7SRV - chains C and D of the 6 polymer chains in the assembly; structure by X-ray diffraction, 2.03 A resolution.

Chain C (and D):
Protein: M17 leucyl aminopeptidase
From: Plasmodium falciparum
Notes: EC 3.4.11.1; chain D of this document is another copy of the same molecule, construct and numbering; everything in this record applies to it too
UniProt: Q8IL11 (Q8IL11_PLAF7); residue numbers follow UniProt; this construct covers 85-605
Sequence (527 residues; row label = number of the first residue in the row):
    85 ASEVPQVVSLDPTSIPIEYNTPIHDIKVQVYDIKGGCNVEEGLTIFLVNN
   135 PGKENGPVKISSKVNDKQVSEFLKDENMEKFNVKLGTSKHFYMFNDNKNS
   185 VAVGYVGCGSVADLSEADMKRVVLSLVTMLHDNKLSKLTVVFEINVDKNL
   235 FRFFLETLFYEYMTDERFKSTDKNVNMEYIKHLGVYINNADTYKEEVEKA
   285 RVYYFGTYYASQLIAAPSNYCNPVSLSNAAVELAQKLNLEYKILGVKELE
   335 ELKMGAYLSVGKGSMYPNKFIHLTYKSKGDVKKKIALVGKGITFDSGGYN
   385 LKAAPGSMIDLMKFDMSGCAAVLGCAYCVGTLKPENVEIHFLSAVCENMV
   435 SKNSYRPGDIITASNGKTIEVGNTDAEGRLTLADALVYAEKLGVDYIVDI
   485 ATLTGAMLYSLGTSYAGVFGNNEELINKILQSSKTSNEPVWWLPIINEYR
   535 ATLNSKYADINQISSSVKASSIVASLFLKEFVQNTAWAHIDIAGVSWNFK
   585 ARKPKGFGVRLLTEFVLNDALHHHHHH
Unresolved in the structure: 85, 390, 611 (chain D: 85-94, 256-258, 604-611)
Sequence notes: conflict Q152 (Asn in Q8IL11), Q515 (Asn in Q8IL11), Q546 (Asn in Q8IL11); expression tag (606-611)
Metal / ion sites: Ca2+ site 1: N133, E227; Zn2+ site 1: D379, D394, D459, E461; Zn2+ site 2: D394, M396, D399; Ca2+ site 2 near T486 (its only coordinating residue here); Ca2+ site 3 near E564 (its only coordinating residue here); Ca2+ site 4: H606 (shared with 1 residue of chain E)
Residues lining bound ligands: carbonate ion (CO3): D459, A460, E461, G462, R463, L487
UniProt features mapped onto this chain:
  - region: N384 to S401 (L13 loop)
  - active site: K386, R463
  - binding site (a peptide): K374, D379, K386, D399, D459
  - binding site (Zn(2+)): K374, D379, D394, M396, D399, D459, E461
  - site: K386 (Essential for hexamer stabilization)
  - mutagenesis: D379 (D379A: 6.5-fold reduction in catalytic efficiency in the presence of Co(2+); 854-fold reduction in catalytic efficiency in the presence of Mn(2+); substrate affinity is slightly reduced ...), K386 (K386A: 100-fold decrease in catalytic efficiency. 2-fold decrease in substrate affinity. Loss of hexamer formation with formation of dimers and trimers), A387 (A387P: 16-fold decrease in catalytic efficiency. No effect on hexamer formation), A388 to G390 (8-fold decrease in catalytic efficiency. 3-fold decrease in substrate affinity. No effect on hexamer formation), A388 to P389 (13-fold decrease in catalytic efficiency. 1.5-fold decrease in substrate affinity. No effect on hexamer formation), D394 (D394A: 7.5-fold increase in catalytic efficiency. No effect on hexamer formation. 1.7-fold increase in substrate affinity), E461 (E461L: 6.5-fold reduction in catalytic efficiency in the presence of Co(2+); 854-fold reduction in catalytic efficiency in the presence of Mn(2+); substrate affinity is slightly reduced ...), W525 (W525A: Loss of catalytic activity and impairs oligomerization; when associated with A-533), Y533 (Y533A: Loss of catalytic activity and impairs oligomerization; when associated with A-525)
Reported in the primary citation:
  - mutagenesis - D394A (10-fold): increased catalytic activity
  - catalytic residues: K386 (citing earlier work)
  - mutagenesis - K386A, A387P: decreased catalytic activity
  - mutagenesis - K386A: unchanged stability

How chain C and chain D interact:
Pairs across the interface (40; chain C residue first):
  A201(C) - E532(D)
  A490(C) - Y493(D)
  L492(C) - K552(D)
  L492(C) - A553(D)  hydrogen bond (backbone-backbone)
  Y493(C) - A490(D)
  Y493(C) - K552(D)
  S494(C) - S494(D)
  S494(C) - I556(D)
  L495(C) - P528(D)
  L495(C) - I530(D)
  L495(C) - Y533(D)  hydrogen bond (backbone-side chain)
  L495(C) - I556(D)
  G496(C) - Y533(D)
  G496(C) - A553(D)
  T497(C) - Y533(D)  hydrogen bond (backbone-side chain)
  S498(C) - E532(D)  hydrogen bond
  S498(C) - Y533(D)  hydrogen bond (backbone-side chain)
  Y499(C) - I530(D)  hydrophobic
  W525(C) - W526(D)  hydrogen bond (side chain-backbone)
  W525(C) - L527(D)
  W525(C) - P528(D)
  W526(C) - W525(D)  hydrogen bond (backbone-side chain)
  L527(C) - W525(D)
  L527(C) - L527(D)  hydrophobic
  P528(C) - L495(D)
  P528(C) - W525(D)
  I530(C) - L495(D)
  I530(C) - Y499(D)  hydrophobic
  E532(C) - A201(D)
  E532(C) - S498(D)  hydrogen bond
  Y533(C) - L495(D)  hydrogen bond (side chain-backbone)
  Y533(C) - G496(D)
  Y533(C) - T497(D)  hydrogen bond (side chain-backbone)
  Y533(C) - S498(D)  hydrogen bond (side chain-backbone)
  K552(C) - L492(D)
  K552(C) - Y493(D)
  A553(C) - L492(D)  hydrogen bond (backbone-backbone)
  A553(C) - Y493(D)
  A553(C) - G496(D)
  I556(C) - S494(D)
Also at the interface, not in a pair above, chain C (21 interface residues in all): E200
Also at the interface, not in a pair above, chain D (22 interface residues in all): E200, S555

Overview:
The interface between chain C and chain D involves 21 residues on one side and 22 on the other; the contacts
include 12 hydrogen bonds. Polar pairs include L495(C)-Y533(D), T497(C)-Y533(D) and S498(C)-E532(D). Ligands
of chain C: carbonate ion. From the paper: the catalytic residue K386(C); K386A and A387P of chain C reduce
catalytic activity.
Chain C and chain D are both M17 leucyl aminopeptidase (Plasmodium falciparum); the structure, Metal dependent
activation of Plasmodium falciparum M17 aminopeptidase (inactive form), spacegroup P22121, was determined by
X-ray diffraction together with 7T3V from the same study.
